2ZHF - chains L and H of the 3 polymer chains in the assembly; structure by X-ray diffraction, 1.98 A resolution.

Chain L:
Protein: Thrombin light chain
Source organism: Homo sapiens
Notes: EC 3.4.21.5
UniProtKB: P00734 (THRB_HUMAN); residues 1-14 here correspond to UniProt positions 336-349 (UniProt number = residue number + 335)
Amino-acid sequence (36 residues; numbered 1 to 14 plus 22 insertion-coded residues; the number before each row is that of its first residue; a row labelled like 14A-14N holds insertion residues (14A, then the next letters in order)):
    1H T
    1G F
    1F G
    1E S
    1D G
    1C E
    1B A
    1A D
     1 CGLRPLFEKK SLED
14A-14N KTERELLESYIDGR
Disordered / not traced: 1H, 1G, 1F, 1E, 1D, 1C, 14L-14N
Swiss-Prot annotation at these positions:
  - site: Arg14N (Cleavage)

Chain H:
Protein: Thrombin heavy chain
Source organism: Homo sapiens
Notes: EC 3.4.21.5
UniProtKB: P00734 (THRB_HUMAN); the construct lacks a stretch of the UniProt sequence and is renumbered around it, so the offset changes along the chain: 16-36 = UniProt 364-384; 37-60 = UniProt 386-409; 61-77 = UniProt 419-435; 78-97 = UniProt 437-456; 7 more segments
Amino-acid sequence (259 residues; row label = number of the first residue in the row; note: 4 numbers in that range are skipped by the numbering (no residue carries them; nothing is unmodelled there); a row labelled like 60A-60I holds insertion residues (60A, then the next letters in order)):
    16 IVEGSDAEIG MSPWQVMLFR K
   36A S
    37 PQELLCGASL ISDRWVLTAA HCLL
60A-60I YPPWDKNFT
    61 ENDLLVRIGK HSRTRYE
   77A R
    78 NIEKISMLEK IYIHPRYNWR
   97A E
    98 NLDRDIALMK LKKPVAFSDY IHPVCLPDRE TA
129A-129C ASL
   130 LQAGYKGRVT GWGNLKE
146A-146H TWTANVGK
   150 GQPSVLQVVN LPIVERPVCK DSTRIRITDN MFCAG
  184A Y
   185 KP
186A-186D DEGK
   187 RGDACEGDSG GPFVMKSP
204A-204B FN
   205 NRWYQMGIVS WGE
   219 GCD
  221A R
   222 DGKYGFYTHV FRLKKWIQKV IDQFGE
Disordered / not traced: 146A-146H, 246-247
Cystine bridges: Cys42-Cys58, Cys168-Cys182, Cys191-Cys220
Ligand contacts: 49U ((S)-N-(4-carbamimidoylbenzyl)-1-(3-cyclopentylpropanoyl)pyrrolidine-2-carboxamide): His57, Tyr60A, Trp60D, Leu99, Asp189, Ala190, Cys191, Glu192, Ser195, Val213, Ser214, Trp215, Gly216, Gly219, Cys220, Gly226, Phe227
Swiss-Prot annotation at these positions:
  - region: Ala183 to Val200 (High affinity receptor-binding region which is also known as the TP508 peptide)
  - active site (Charge relay system): His57, Asp102, Ser195
  - glycosylation: Asn60G (N-linked (GlcNAc...) (complex) asparagine)

Interface between chain L and chain H:
Pairs across the interface (59; chain L residue first):
  Cys1(L) - Pro120(H)
  Cys1(L) - Val121(H)
  Cys1(L) - Cys122(H)  disulfide
  Cys1(L) - Arg206(H)  hydrogen bond (backbone-side chain)
  Asp1A(L) - His119(H)  salt bridge
  Asp1A(L) - Arg206(H)
  Ala1B(L) - Arg206(H)  hydrogen bond (backbone-side chain)
  Gly2(L) - Trp29(H)
  Gly2(L) - Pro120(H)  hydrogen bond (backbone-backbone)
  Gly2(L) - Cys122(H)
  Gly2(L) - Arg206(H)
  Gly2(L) - Trp207(H)  hydrogen bond (backbone-backbone)
  Leu3(L) - His119(H)  hydrogen bond (backbone-side chain)
  Leu3(L) - Asn205(H)
  Leu3(L) - Arg206(H)
  Arg4(L) - Gly25(H)
  Arg4(L) - Met26(H)  hydrogen bond (side chain-backbone)
  Arg4(L) - Pro28(H)
  Arg4(L) - Trp29(H)
  Arg4(L) - Arg137(H)
  Arg4(L) - Trp207(H)
  Pro5(L) - Ser115(H)
  Pro5(L) - Asp116(H)
  Pro5(L) - His119(H)
  Leu6(L) - Ile24(H)
  Leu6(L) - Gly25(H)
  Leu6(L) - Asp116(H)
  Phe7(L) - Glu23(H)
  Phe7(L) - Ile24(H)
  Phe7(L) - Gly25(H)
  Phe7(L) - Met26(H)
  Glu8(L) - Lys202(H)  salt bridge
  Glu8(L) - Asn205(H)
  Glu8(L) - Trp207(H)  hydrogen bond
  Lys9(L) - His119(H)
  Asp14(L) - Glu23(H)
  Asp14(L) - Met26(H)
  Asp14(L) - Arg137(H)  salt bridge
  Lys14A(L) - Glu23(H)  hydrogen bond (backbone-side chain)
  Thr14B(L) - Arg137(H)  hydrogen bond
  Thr14B(L) - Asn159(H)  hydrogen bond
  Glu14C(L) - Arg137(H)
  Glu14C(L) - Lys202(H)  salt bridge
  Glu14E(L) - Lys135(H)  salt bridge
  Glu14E(L) - Asn159(H)  hydrogen bond
  Glu14E(L) - Tyr184A(H)  hydrogen bond
  Glu14E(L) - Lys186D(H)  salt bridge
  Leu14F(L) - Lys135(H)
  Leu14F(L) - Gly136(H)
  Leu14F(L) - Asn159(H)
  Leu14F(L) - Trp207(H)  hydrophobic
  Ser14I(L) - Gly133(H)
  Ser14I(L) - Tyr134(H)
  Ser14I(L) - Lys135(H)  hydrogen bond (side chain-backbone)
  Tyr14J(L) - Tyr134(H)  hydrophobic
  Tyr14J(L) - Lys135(H)  hydrogen bond (side chain-backbone)
  Tyr14J(L) - Met201(H)
  Tyr14J(L) - Lys202(H)
  Ile14K(L) - Tyr134(H)  hydrogen bond (backbone-side chain)
Also at the interface, not in a pair above, chain L (21 interface residues in all): Leu14G
Also at the interface, not in a pair above, chain H (27 interface residues in all): Tyr117, Pro204
Cross-chain cystine bridges: Cys1(L)-Cys122(H)

Overview:
21 residues of chain L face 27 of chain H across their interface; the contacts include 1 disulfide bond, 15
hydrogen bonds and 6 salt bridges. Polar pairs include Asp1A(L)-His119(H), Glu8(L)-Lys202(H) and
Glu14E(L)-Lys135(H). Ligands of chain H: compound 49U.
Chain L is Thrombin light chain and chain H is Thrombin heavy chain, both from Homo sapiens; the structure,
Exploring thrombin S3 pocket, was determined by X-ray diffraction.
